PDB entry 3AY4 | X-ray diffraction, 2.20 A resolution | chains B and C of the 3 polymer chains in the assembly

== Chain B ==
Molecule: Ig gamma-1 chain C region
Source organism: Homo sapiens
Notes: fragment: Fc fragment
UniProtKB: P01857 (IGHG1_HUMAN); residues 225-447 here correspond to UniProt positions 108-330 (UniProt number = residue number - 117)
Chain sequence (223 residues; each row starts with the number of its first residue):
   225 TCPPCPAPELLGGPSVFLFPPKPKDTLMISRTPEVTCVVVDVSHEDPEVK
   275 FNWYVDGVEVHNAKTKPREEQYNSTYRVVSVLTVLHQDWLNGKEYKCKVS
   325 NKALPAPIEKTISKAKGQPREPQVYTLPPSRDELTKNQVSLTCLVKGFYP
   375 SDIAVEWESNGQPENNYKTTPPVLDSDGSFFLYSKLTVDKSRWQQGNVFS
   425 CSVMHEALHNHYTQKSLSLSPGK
Disordered / not traced: 225-228, 445-447
Disulfide bonds: C261-C321, C367-C425
Glycans and other covalent adducts: glycan linked to N297
What the authors report for this chain:
  - post-translational modification sites: N297
  - binding site for alpha-D-mannopyranose: Y296
  - binding site for N-acetylglucosamine: R301
  - mutagenesis - Y296A: decreased binding to Low affinity immunoglobulin gamma Fc region receptor III-A (chain C)

== Chain C ==
Molecule: Low affinity immunoglobulin gamma Fc region receptor III-A
Source organism: Homo sapiens
Notes: fragment: Extracellular domain
UniProtKB: P08637 (FCG3A_HUMAN); residues 3-175 here correspond to UniProt positions 21-193 (UniProt number = residue number + 18)
Chain sequence (179 residues; row label = number of the first residue in the row):
     3 EDLPKAVVFLEPQWYRVLEKDSVTLKCQGAYSPEDQSTQWFHNESLISSQ
    53 ASSYFIDAATVDDSGEYRCQTQLSTLSDPVQLEVHIGWLLLQAPRWVFKE
   103 EDPIHLRCHSWKNTALHKVTYLQNGKGRKYFHHNSDFYIPKATLKDSGSY
   153 FCRGLVGSKNVSSETVQITITQGHHHHHH
Disordered / not traced: 3-4, 31-40, 175-181
Construct notes: engineered mutation Q38 (Asn56 in P08637), Q74 (Asn92 in P08637), Q169 (Asn187 in P08637); expression tag (176-181)
Disulfide bonds: C29-C71, C110-C154
Glycans and other covalent adducts: N-acetylglucosamine (NAG) linked to N45; glycan linked to N162
What the authors report for this chain:
  - post-translational modification sites: N45, N162
  - binding site for N-acetylglucosamine: K120, T122, Y132, R155

== Chain B / chain C interface ==
Residue-residue contacts (18; chain B residue first):
  L235(B) - W90(C)
  L235(B) - T116(C)
  L235(B) - V158(C)
  L235(B) - G159(C)
  G236(B) - W90(C)
  G236(B) - V158(C)
  G236(B) - K161(C)  hydrogen bond (backbone-side chain)
  P238(B) - K161(C)  hydrogen bond (backbone-side chain)
  S239(B) - K161(C)
  A327(B) - W113(C)
  L328(B) - W113(C)
  L328(B) - K161(C)
  P329(B) - I88(C)
  P329(B) - G89(C)
  P329(B) - W90(C)
  P329(B) - W113(C)
  A330(B) - I88(C)  hydrophobic
  I332(B) - K161(C)
Other interface residues (no listed pair), chain B (11 interface residues in all): G237, K326
Other interface residues (no listed pair), chain C (9 interface residues in all): A117
Interface features reported in the paper:
  - pairs named by the authors: L235(B)-W90(C), S239(B)-K161(C), K326(B)-W113(C), L328(B)-W113(C), P329(B)-W90(C), P329(B)-W113(C), P329(B)-I88(C), A330(B)-I88(C), I332(B)-K161(C), G89(C)-P329(B), W90(C)-G236(B), W90(C)-A327(B), W113(C)-A327(B), T116(C)-L235(B), A117(C)-L235(B), V158(C)-L235(B), V158(C)-G236(B), K161(C)-G236(B), K161(C)-G237(B), K161(C)-P238(B)

== Summary ==
Chain B and chain C form an interface of 11 and 9 residues respectively; the contacts include 2 hydrogen
bonds. Polar pairs include G236(B)-K161(C) and P238(B)-K161(C). The paper describes contacts between L235(B)
and W90(C), S239(B) and K161(C) and K326(B) and W113(C) among others. The paper reports a binding site for
N-acetylglucosamine at R301(B) and K120(C) among others; Y296A of chain B reduces binding to Low affinity
immunoglobulin gamma Fc region receptor III-A (chain C).
Here chain B is Ig gamma-1 chain C region and chain C is Low affinity immunoglobulin gamma Fc region receptor
III-A, both from Homo sapiens. Entry 3AY4 (Crystal structure of nonfucosylated Fc complexed with
bis-glycosylated soluble form of Fc gamma receptor IIIa) was determined by X-ray diffraction.
